PDB entry 4INU | X-ray diffraction, 3.10 A resolution | chains B and C of the 28 polymer chains in the assembly

# Chain B
Molecule: Proteasome component Y13
Source organism: Saccharomyces cerevisiae
Notes: EC 3.4.25.1
UniProtKB: P23638 (PSA4_YEAST); residues 0-257 here correspond to UniProt positions 1-258 (UniProt number = residue number + 1)
Sequence (258 residues; numbered 0 to 257; the number before each row is that of its first residue; numbering starts at 0):
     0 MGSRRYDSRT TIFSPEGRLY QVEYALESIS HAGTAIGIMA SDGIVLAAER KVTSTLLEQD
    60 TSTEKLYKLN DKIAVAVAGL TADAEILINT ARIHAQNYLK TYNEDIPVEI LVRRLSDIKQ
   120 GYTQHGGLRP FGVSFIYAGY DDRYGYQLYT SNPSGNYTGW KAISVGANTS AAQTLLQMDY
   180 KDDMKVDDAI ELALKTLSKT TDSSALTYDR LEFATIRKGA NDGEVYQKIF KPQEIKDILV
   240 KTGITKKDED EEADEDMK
Unresolved in the structure: 0, 245-257
UniProt features mapped onto this chain:
  - cross-link (Glycyl lysine isopeptide (Lys-Gly)): Lys99 (interchain with G-Cter in ubiquitin), Lys198 (interchain with G-Cter in ubiquitin), Lys230 (interchain with G-Cter in ubiquitin)

# Chain C
Molecule: Proteasome component PRE6
Source organism: Saccharomyces cerevisiae
Notes: EC 3.4.25.1
UniProtKB: P40303 (PSA7_YEAST); residues -1 to 252 here correspond to UniProt positions 1-254 (UniProt number = residue number + 2)
Sequence (254 residues; each row starts with the number of its first residue; numbers below 1 keep their minus sign (Met-1 is residue -1)):
    -1 MSGYDRALSI FSPDGHIFQV EYALEAVKRG TCAVGVKGKN CVVLGCERRS TLKLQDTRIT
    59 PSKVSKIDSH VVLSFSGLNA DSRILIEKAR VEAQSHRLTL EDPVTVEYLT RYVAGVQQRY
   119 TQSGGVRPFG VSTLIAGFDP RDDEPKLYQT EPSGIYSSWS AQTIGRNSKT VREFLEKNYD
   179 RKEPPATVEE CVKLTVRSLL EVVQTGAKNI EITVVKPDSD IVALSSEEIN QYVTQIEQEK
   239 QEQQEQDKKK KSNH
Unresolved in the structure: -1 to 0, 242-252
UniProt features mapped onto this chain:
  - modified residue: Thr58 (Phosphothreonine)

# How chain B and chain C interact
Contacting residue pairs - 69 pairs, chain B then chain C:
  Arg3(B) - Arg4(C)
  Asp6(B) - Tyr2(C)  hydrogen bond
  Asp6(B) - Arg4(C)  salt bridge
  Arg8(B) - Arg4(C)
  Thr10(B) - Leu6(C)
  Thr10(B) - Arg125(C)
  Ile11(B) - Leu6(C)  hydrophobic
  Ile11(B) - Gln17(C)
  Phe12(B) - Gln17(C)  hydrogen bond (backbone-side chain)
  Phe12(B) - Tyr20(C)  hydrophobic
  Phe12(B) - Ala24(C)  hydrophobic
  Phe12(B) - Leu76(C)  hydrophobic
  Phe12(B) - Arg125(C)
  Phe12(B) - Pro126(C)
  Phe12(B) - Gly128(C)
  Ser13(B) - Tyr20(C)
  Pro14(B) - Tyr20(C)  hydrophobic
  Pro14(B) - Glu23(C)
  Glu15(B) - Glu23(C)
  Glu15(B) - Arg27(C)  hydrogen bond (backbone-side chain)
  Gly16(B) - Tyr20(C)
  Gly16(B) - Ala24(C)
  Gly16(B) - Arg27(C)  hydrogen bond (backbone-side chain)
  Arg17(B) - Arg27(C)
  Leu18(B) - Arg125(C)
  Met38(B) - Asp54(C)
  Glu108(B) - Ile57(C)
  Arg112(B) - Arg81(C)
  Ser115(B) - Arg81(C)  hydrogen bond (backbone-side chain)
  Asp116(B) - Arg81(C)  salt bridge
  Asp116(B) - Ile82(C)
  Gln119(B) - Ala78(C)
  Gln119(B) - Asp79(C)
  Gln119(B) - Ile82(C)
  Thr122(B) - Arg125(C)  hydrogen bond (backbone-side chain)
  Gln123(B) - Tyr118(C)
  Gln123(B) - Val124(C)
  Gln123(B) - Arg125(C)  hydrogen bond (backbone-backbone)
  Gln123(B) - Phe127(C)
  His124(B) - Gly123(C)
  His124(B) - Val124(C)
  Gly125(B) - Tyr2(C)
  Gly125(B) - Gly123(C)
  Gly126(B) - Tyr2(C)
  Tyr143(B) - Arg56(C)  hydrogen bond (backbone-side chain)
  Tyr143(B) - Ile57(C)  hydrophobic
  Tyr145(B) - Arg56(C)  hydrogen bond (backbone-side chain)
  Gln146(B) - Ile57(C)
  Leu147(B) - Ile57(C)
  Tyr148(B) - Ile57(C)
  Ser153(B) - Ala78(C)
  Gly154(B) - Ala78(C)
  Gly154(B) - Arg81(C)  hydrogen bond (backbone-side chain)
  Asn155(B) - Asn77(C)
  Tyr156(B) - Pro59(C)
  Tyr156(B) - Arg81(C)
  Gly158(B) - Gln53(C)
  Gly158(B) - Asp54(C)  hydrogen bond (backbone-backbone)
  Gly158(B) - Ile57(C)
  Gly158(B) - Thr58(C)  hydrogen bond (backbone-side chain)
  Trp159(B) - Leu50(C)  hydrophobic
  Trp159(B) - Leu52(C)
  Trp159(B) - Gln53(C)
  Trp159(B) - Asp54(C)
  Lys160(B) - Leu52(C)  hydrogen bond (backbone-backbone)
  Lys160(B) - Gln53(C)
  Ala161(B) - Leu52(C)
  Gln172(B) - Leu52(C)
  Gln176(B) - Lys51(C)
Other interface residues (no listed pair), chain B (41 interface residues in all): Thr157, Leu175, Tyr179
Other interface residues (no listed pair), chain C (31 interface residues in all): Ala21

# In short
The interface between chain B and chain C involves 41 residues on one side and 31 on the other; the contacts
include 13 hydrogen bonds and 2 salt bridges. Among the polar pairs are Asp6(B)-Arg4(C), Asp116(B)-Arg81(C)
and Asp6(B)-Tyr2(C).
Chain B is Proteasome component Y13 and chain C is Proteasome component PRE6, both from Saccharomyces
cerevisiae; the structure, Yeast 20S proteasome in complex with the vinyl sulfone LU112, was determined by
X-ray diffraction together with 4INR and 4INT from the same study.
